6HUV - chains L and M of the 28 polymer chains in the assembly; structure by X-ray diffraction, 3.10 A resolution.

Chain L:
Name: Proteasome subunit beta type-6
From: Saccharomyces cerevisiae (strain ATCC 204508 / S288c)
Notes: EC 3.4.25.1
Reference sequence: P23724 (PSB6_YEAST); residues 1-222 here correspond to UniProt positions 20-241 (UniProt number = residue number + 19)
Chain sequence (222 residues; row label = number of the first residue in the row):
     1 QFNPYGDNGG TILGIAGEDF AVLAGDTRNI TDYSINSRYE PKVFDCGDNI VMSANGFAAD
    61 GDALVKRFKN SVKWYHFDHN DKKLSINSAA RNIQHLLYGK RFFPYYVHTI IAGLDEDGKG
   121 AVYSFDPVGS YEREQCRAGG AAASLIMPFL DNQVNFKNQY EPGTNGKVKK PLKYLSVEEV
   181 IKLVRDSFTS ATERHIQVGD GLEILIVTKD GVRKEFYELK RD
Ion coordination: Mg2+: Asp222 (shared with 3 residues of chain V)
Ligand contacts: GT8 ((2S)-N-[(3S,4R)-1-cyclohexyl-5-methyl-4,5-bis(oxidanyl)hexan-3-yl]-3-(4-methoxyphenyl)-2-[[(2S)-2-(2-morpholin-4-ylethanoylamino)propanoyl]amino]propanamide): Arg101, Pro104, Asp126, Pro127, Val128

Chain M:
Name: Proteasome subunit beta type-7
From: Saccharomyces cerevisiae (strain ATCC 204508 / S288c)
Notes: EC 3.4.25.1
Reference sequence: P30657 (PSB7_YEAST); residues -12 to 233 here correspond to UniProt positions 21-266 (UniProt number = residue number + 33)
Chain sequence (246 residues; each row starts with the number of its first residue; numbers below 1 keep their minus sign (Thr-12 is residue -12)):
   -12 TQIANAGASP MVNTQQPIVT GTSVISMKYD NGVIIAADNL GSYGSLLRFN GVERLIPVGD
    48 NTVVGISGDI SDMQHIERLL KDLVTENAYD NPLADAEEAL EPSYIFEYLA TVMYQRRSKM
   108 NPLWNAIIVA GVQSNGDQFL RYVNLLGVTY SSPTLATGFG AHMANPLLRK VVDRESDIPK
   168 TTVQVAEEAI VNAMRVLYYR DARSSRNFSL AIIDKNTGLT FKKNLQVENM KWDFAKDIKG
   228 YGTQKI
Unresolved in the structure: -12 to 0, 225-233

How chain L and chain M interact:
Pairs across the interface - 42 pairs, chain L then chain M:
  Gln1(L) - Thr1(M)  hydrogen bond
  Phe2(L) - Thr1(M)
  Phe2(L) - Arg104(M)
  Phe2(L) - Met107(M)
  Phe2(L) - Pro109(M)  hydrophobic
  Phe2(L) - Leu132(M)  hydrophobic
  Phe2(L) - Leu133(M)  hydrophobic
  Asn3(L) - Leu133(M)
  Pro4(L) - Arg104(M)  hydrogen bond (backbone-side chain)
  Pro4(L) - Met107(M)  hydrophobic
  Pro4(L) - Leu133(M)
  Tyr5(L) - Arg104(M)
  Asn8(L) - Val135(M)
  Asn29(L) - Tyr137(M)
  Ser34(L) - His149(M)  hydrogen bond
  Ile35(L) - Arg156(M)  hydrogen bond (backbone-side chain)
  Asn36(L) - Tyr137(M)  hydrogen bond
  Asn36(L) - Ser139(M)
  Asn36(L) - Arg156(M)
  Ser37(L) - Ser138(M)  hydrogen bond (side chain-backbone)
  Tyr39(L) - Ser138(M)
  Glu40(L) - Arg128(M)  salt bridge
  Glu40(L) - Tyr137(M)
  Glu40(L) - Ser138(M)  hydrogen bond (side chain-backbone)
  Phe57(L) - Arg104(M)
  Phe57(L) - Leu133(M)
  Phe57(L) - Val135(M)  hydrophobic
  Ala59(L) - Tyr101(M)  hydrophobic
  Ala59(L) - Leu133(M)
  Ala59(L) - Gly134(M)
  Ala59(L) - Val135(M)
  Asp60(L) - Tyr101(M)  hydrogen bond
  Asp60(L) - Arg104(M)  salt bridge
  Asp62(L) - Thr136(M)  hydrogen bond
  Ala63(L) - Tyr101(M)
  Lys66(L) - Glu94(M)  salt bridge
  Phe103(L) - Arg104(M)
  Phe103(L) - Ser105(M)
  Tyr105(L) - Tyr101(M)
  Glu218(L) - Arg161(M)  salt bridge
  Arg221(L) - Asp160(M)  salt bridge
  Arg221(L) - Arg161(M)
Also at the interface, not in a pair above, chain L (26 interface residues in all): Gly6, Arg38, Lys100
Also at the interface, not in a pair above, chain M (22 interface residues in all): Trp111, Leu142

In short:
Chain L and chain M form an interface of 26 and 22 residues respectively; the contacts include 9 hydrogen
bonds and 5 salt bridges. Polar pairs include Glu40(L)-Arg128(M), Asp60(L)-Arg104(M) and Lys66(L)-Glu94(M).
Chain L binds compound GT8.
Chain L is Proteasome subunit beta type-6 and chain M is Proteasome subunit beta type-7, both from
Saccharomyces cerevisiae (strain ATCC 204508 / S288c); the structure, Yeast 20S proteasome with human beta2c
(S171G) in complex with 39, was determined by X-ray diffraction, deposited together with 6HTB, 6HTC, 6HTD,
6HTP, 6HTR, 6HUB and 30 further entries.
